2WY6 - chain A; structure by X-ray diffraction, 3.20 A resolution.

# Chain A
Name: Phospholipase C
Organism: Clostridium perfringens
Notes: EC 3.1.4.3
UniProt: Q0TV31 (PHLC_CLOP1); residues 1-370 here correspond to UniProt positions 29-398 (UniProt number = residue number + 28)
Amino-acid sequence (370 residues; each row starts with the number of its first residue):
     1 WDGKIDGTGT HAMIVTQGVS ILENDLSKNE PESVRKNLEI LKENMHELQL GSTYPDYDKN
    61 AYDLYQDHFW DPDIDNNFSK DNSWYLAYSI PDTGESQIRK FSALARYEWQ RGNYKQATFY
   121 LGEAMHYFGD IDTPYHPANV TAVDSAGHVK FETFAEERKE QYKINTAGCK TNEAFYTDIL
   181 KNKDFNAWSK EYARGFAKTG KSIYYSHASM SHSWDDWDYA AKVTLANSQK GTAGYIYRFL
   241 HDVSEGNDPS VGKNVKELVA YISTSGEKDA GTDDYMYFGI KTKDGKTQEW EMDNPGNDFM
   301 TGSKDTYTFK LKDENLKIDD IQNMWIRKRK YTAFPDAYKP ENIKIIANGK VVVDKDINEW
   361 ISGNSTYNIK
Not modelled in the structure: 75-80, 250-252
Differences from the reference sequence: engineered mutation I74 (Thr102 in Q0TV31); conflict P335 (Ser363 in Q0TV31)
UniProt features mapped onto this chain:
  - region: N247 to V255 (Linker)
  - binding site (Zn(2+)): W1, H11, D56, H68, H126, D130, H136, H148, E152
  - binding site (Ca(2+)): D269, G271, T272, D273, D293, N294, G296, N297, D298, D336, A337
Metal / ion sites: Zn2+: W1, H11, D130; Cd2+ site 1: H46, E47 (shared with 2 residues of chain C); Cd2+ site 2: D56, H68, H126, D130; Cd2+ site 3: H136, H148, E152; Cd2+ site 4: E157, D215; Cd2+ site 5: E291 (shared with 1 residue of chain B); Ca2+ near D293 (its only coordinating residue here)

# Summary
The Zn2+ site is built by W1, H11 and D130. The Cd2+ site 1 is built by H46 and E47. UniProt lists 9
Zn2+-binding residues and 11 Ca2+-binding residues.
Chain A is Phospholipase C (Clostridium perfringens); the structure, Clostridium perfringens alpha-toxin
strain NCTC8237 mutant T74I, was determined by X-ray diffraction (same publication as 2WXT and 2WXU).
